PDB entry 8W8O | X-ray diffraction, 2.51 A resolution | chains A and B of the 9 polymer chains in the assembly

[Chain A (and B)]
Molecule: DNA-directed RNA polymerase subunit alpha
Source organism: Thermus thermophilus HB8
Notes: EC 2.7.7.6; chain B of this document is another copy of the same molecule, construct and numbering; everything in this record applies to it too
UniProtKB: Q5SHR6 (RPOA_THET8); residue numbers follow UniProt; this construct covers 1-315
Chain sequence (315 residues; numbered 1 to 315; the number before each row is that of its first residue):
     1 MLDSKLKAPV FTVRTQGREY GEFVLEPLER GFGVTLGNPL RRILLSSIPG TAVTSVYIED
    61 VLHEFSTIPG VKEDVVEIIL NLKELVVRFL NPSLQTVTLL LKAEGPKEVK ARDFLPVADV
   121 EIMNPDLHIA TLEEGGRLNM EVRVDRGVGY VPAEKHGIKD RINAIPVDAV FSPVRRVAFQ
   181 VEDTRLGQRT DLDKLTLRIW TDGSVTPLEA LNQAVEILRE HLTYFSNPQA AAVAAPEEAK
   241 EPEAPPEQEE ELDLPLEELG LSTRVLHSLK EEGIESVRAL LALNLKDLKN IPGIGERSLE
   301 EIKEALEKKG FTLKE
Not modelled in the structure: 1-3, 232-315 (chain B: 1-4, 229-315)

[Chain A / chain B interface]
Contacting residue pairs (53):
  Ala8(A) with Tyr224(B), hydrophobic
  Pro9(A) with Tyr224(B)
  Phe11(A) with Tyr224(B); Phe225(B); Ser226(B); Pro228(B)
  Val13(A) with Pro228(B), hydrophobic
  Leu25(A) with Tyr224(B); Phe225(B), hydrophobic
  Gly31(A) with Arg42(B), hydrogen bond (backbone-side chain)
  Phe32(A) with Ser47(B); His221(B)
  Val34(A) with Arg42(B)
  Thr35(A) with Pro39(B); Arg42(B), hydrogen bond; Ile43(B)
  Leu36(A) with His221(B)
  Pro39(A) with Thr35(B); Pro39(B), hydrophobic
  Leu40(A) with Phe225(B), hydrophobic
  Arg42(A) with Gly31(B), hydrogen bond (side chain-backbone); Val34(B); Thr35(B), hydrogen bond
  Ile43(A) with Phe32(B), hydrophobic
  Ser47(A) with Phe32(B)
  Val215(A) with Leu222(B); Phe225(B), hydrophobic
  Ile217(A) with Phe32(B), hydrophobic
  Leu218(A) with Leu36(B), hydrophobic; Leu222(B), hydrophobic
  Arg219(A) with Leu222(B)
  His221(A) with Leu28(B); Phe32(B); Leu36(B)
  Leu222(A) with Leu218(B), hydrophobic; Arg219(B); Leu222(B), hydrophobic
  Tyr224(A) with Pro9(B), hydrophobic; Phe11(B); Leu25(B)
  Phe225(A) with Phe11(B); Leu25(B), hydrophobic; Leu40(B), hydrophobic
  Asn227(A) with Phe11(B)
  Pro228(A) with Phe11(B); Val13(B), hydrophobic
  Gln229(A) with Phe11(B), hydrogen bond (backbone-backbone); Thr12(B); Val13(B), hydrogen bond (backbone-backbone)
  Ala230(A) with Val13(B)
  Ala231(A) with Thr12(B); Val13(B), hydrogen bond (backbone-backbone); Arg14(B)
Other interface residues (no listed pair), chain A (33 interface residues in all): Leu28, Leu197, Leu211, Asn212, Ser226
Other interface residues (no listed pair), chain B (32 interface residues in all): Ala8, Val10, Ser46, Leu211, Val215, Ile217, Asn227

[Overview]
The interface between chain A and chain B involves 33 residues on one side and 32 on the other; the contacts
include 7 hydrogen bonds. Among the polar pairs are Gly31(A)-Arg42(B), Thr35(A)-Arg42(B) and
Gln229(A)-Phe11(B).
Chain A and chain B are both DNA-directed RNA polymerase subunit alpha (Thermus thermophilus HB8); the
structure, Thermus thermophilus initiation complex in the half-translocated state, was determined by X-ray
diffraction together with 8W8N and 8W8P from the same study.
